Entry 7VCF (electron microscopy, 2.50 A resolution); this record covers chains A and B of the 15 polymer chains in the assembly.

== Chain A ==
Protein: Tic214
From: Chlamydomonas reinhardtii
Reference sequence: P36495 (YCF78_CHLRE); numbering as in UniProt (aligned over 1-1995)
Sequence (1995 residues; each row starts with the number of its first residue):
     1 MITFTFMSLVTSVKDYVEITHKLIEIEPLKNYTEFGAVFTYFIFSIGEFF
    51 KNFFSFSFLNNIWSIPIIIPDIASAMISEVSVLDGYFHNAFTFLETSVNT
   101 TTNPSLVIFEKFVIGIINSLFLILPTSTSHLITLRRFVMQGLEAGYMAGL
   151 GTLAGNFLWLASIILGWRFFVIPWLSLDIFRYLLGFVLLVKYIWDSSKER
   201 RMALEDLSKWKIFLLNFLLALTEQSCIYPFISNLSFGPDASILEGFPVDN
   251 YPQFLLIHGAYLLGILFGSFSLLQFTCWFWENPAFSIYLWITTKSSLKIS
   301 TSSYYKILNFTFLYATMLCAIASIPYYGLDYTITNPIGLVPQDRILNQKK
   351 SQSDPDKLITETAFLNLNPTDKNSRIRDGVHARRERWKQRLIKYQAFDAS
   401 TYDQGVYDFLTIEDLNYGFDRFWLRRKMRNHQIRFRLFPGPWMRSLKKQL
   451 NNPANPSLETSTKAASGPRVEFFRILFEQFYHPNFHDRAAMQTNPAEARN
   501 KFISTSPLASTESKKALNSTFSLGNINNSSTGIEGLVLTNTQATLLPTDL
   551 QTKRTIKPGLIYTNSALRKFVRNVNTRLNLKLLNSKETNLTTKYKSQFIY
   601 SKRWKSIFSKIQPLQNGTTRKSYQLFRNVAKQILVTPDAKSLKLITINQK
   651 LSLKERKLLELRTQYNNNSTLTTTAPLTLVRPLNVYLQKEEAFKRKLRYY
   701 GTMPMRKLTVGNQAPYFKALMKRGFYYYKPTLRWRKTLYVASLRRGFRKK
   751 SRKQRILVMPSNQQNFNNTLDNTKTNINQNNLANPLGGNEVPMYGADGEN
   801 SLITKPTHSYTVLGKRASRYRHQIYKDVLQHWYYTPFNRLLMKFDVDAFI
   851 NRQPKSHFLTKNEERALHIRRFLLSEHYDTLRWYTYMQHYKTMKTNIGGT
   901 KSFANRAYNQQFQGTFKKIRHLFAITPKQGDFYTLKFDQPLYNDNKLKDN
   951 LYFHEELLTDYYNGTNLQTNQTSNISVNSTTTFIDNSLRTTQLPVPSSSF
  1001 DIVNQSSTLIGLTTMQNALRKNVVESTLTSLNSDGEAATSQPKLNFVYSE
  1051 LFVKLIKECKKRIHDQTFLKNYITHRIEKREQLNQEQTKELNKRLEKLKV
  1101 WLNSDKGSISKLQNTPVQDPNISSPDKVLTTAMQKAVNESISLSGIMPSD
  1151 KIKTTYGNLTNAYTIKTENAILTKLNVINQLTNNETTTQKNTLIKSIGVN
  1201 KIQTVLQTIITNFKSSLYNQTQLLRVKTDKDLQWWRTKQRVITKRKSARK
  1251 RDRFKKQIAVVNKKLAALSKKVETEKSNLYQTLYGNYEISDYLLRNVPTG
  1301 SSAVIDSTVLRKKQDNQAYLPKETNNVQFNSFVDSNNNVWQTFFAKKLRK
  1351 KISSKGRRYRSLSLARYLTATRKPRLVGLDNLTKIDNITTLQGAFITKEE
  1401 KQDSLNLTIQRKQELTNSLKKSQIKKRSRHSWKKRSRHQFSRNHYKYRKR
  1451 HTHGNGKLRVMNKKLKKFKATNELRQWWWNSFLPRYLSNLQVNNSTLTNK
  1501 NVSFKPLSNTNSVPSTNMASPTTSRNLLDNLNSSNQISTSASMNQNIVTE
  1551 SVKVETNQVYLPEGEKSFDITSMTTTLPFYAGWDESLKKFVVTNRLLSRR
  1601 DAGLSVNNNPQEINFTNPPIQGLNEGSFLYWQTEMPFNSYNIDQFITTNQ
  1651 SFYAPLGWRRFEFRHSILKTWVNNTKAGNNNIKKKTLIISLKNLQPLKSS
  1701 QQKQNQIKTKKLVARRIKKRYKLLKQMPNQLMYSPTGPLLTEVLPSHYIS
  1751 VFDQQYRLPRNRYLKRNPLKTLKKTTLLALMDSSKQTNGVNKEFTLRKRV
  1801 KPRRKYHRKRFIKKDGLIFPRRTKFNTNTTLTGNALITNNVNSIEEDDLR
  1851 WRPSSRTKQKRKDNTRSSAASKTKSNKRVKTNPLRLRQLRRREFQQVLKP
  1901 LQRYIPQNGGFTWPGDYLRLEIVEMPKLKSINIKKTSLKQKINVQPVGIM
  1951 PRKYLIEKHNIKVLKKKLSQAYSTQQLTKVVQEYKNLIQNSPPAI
Disordered / not traced: 1-7, 97-103, 433-466, 489-534, 587-596, 669-677, 760-800, 982-1044, 1107-1124, 1183-1223, 1264-1346, 1492-1565, 1675-1684, 1829-1846, 1856-1887, 1990-1995
Modified positions: Thr1795 (phosphothreonine; TPO)
Residues lining bound ligands: inositol hexakisphosphate (IHP): Trp1235, Lys1238, Ile1242, Tyr1359, Lys1457, Val1460, Lys1464, Ile1689, Ser1690, Leu1691, Lys1692

== Chain B ==
Protein: Toc75
From: Chlamydomonas reinhardtii
Reference sequence: A8IE32 (A8IE32_CHLRE); residues 1-798 here = UniProt positions 1-798
Sequence (798 residues; numbered 1 to 798; the number before each row is that of its first residue):
     1 MQGLKATPGLRASSGRPTLRTARTALVVRAHASQPSSSNHAEQQECSSSG
    51 SGVSVNQPSALGRLGKFGLSSALSAFVLVPNFGGFGGNGGNRGGGGGGGG
   101 GGGSGGQGQPDGGLPLPLYELAEESSDEKEKQQKDDKRNWKNLVTDSEDL
   151 EEKPGERSGTNRCVEIVIEGWPDVGNLPTADELKDLLTVQEGHIFEKQDL
   201 LDDRRKLEIQYEDYIAEVEIRTEYVDGKSNHQRVVYKFTPHQFRGINAID
   251 IKGAALMPASEVERICNECLPKQPYMVDIAVMDKVRNRIEQWYQSRGLPF
   301 CYVGFFDGMDDGILRANVTEAKIDNVSVRFVRPKLTGDSELEYSVYDEGK
   351 VVKADKIIEASGFQRGHHYHVEDGYDAMNSIFACGLLEDINIEPEQDPSD
   401 VNKINVKIRCEEVQPKSMELDLDWSFQLKNGIPSINRQSLIPGGSVEVSH
   451 ENLFGNSESATLSLSASDWRNPSADLGFSVAYSEPFYKPHTTRNAQLFNT
   501 RKTSTIFTPGGESEVPPVFVDRFGLKGWTSQITGQDNKVEHALMLQLVST
   551 LDENGQVVAKGTKVQRGYYADNGPPTTNSGNGRDLSLSYQGFFALDNVRF
   601 INGNQLGERMLFQVDQGLNPSISLPGGRKLGLSGGIYNRATASYTKFLEA
   651 PFLPKLTTEQLWKERKAPNTVVLHAKAGNALGDVAAYDYFSLGGPYSVRG
   701 YSHGEIGAARRFLELATEVRVPLKNYGLPGTAYGFVEYATDLGSGRELNG
   751 NPTEYYRKPGRGMSYGLGLKALGACRFEYARDCNAGTGTFLVNFGERF
Disordered / not traced: 1-136, 621-631
Modified positions: Ser339 (phosphoserine; SEP); Ser344 (phosphoserine; SEP)

== How chain A and chain B interact ==
Contacting residue pairs (112):
  Arg1236(A) with Ser339(B)
  Leu1364(A) with Leu341(B), hydrophobic
  Arg1366(A) with Pro333(B); Tyr343(B); Asp389(B); Glu411(B), salt bridge
  Tyr1367(A) with Glu388(B), hydrogen bond; Asp389(B)
  Leu1368(A) with Asn391(B)
  Thr1369(A) with Met378(B); Ile390(B), hydrogen bond (side chain-backbone)
  Ala1370(A) with Met378(B)
  Thr1371(A) with Met378(B); Asn379(B); Phe382(B)
  Arg1372(A) with Asn379(B), hydrogen bond (backbone-side chain)
  Ile1385(A) with Glu372(B); Tyr375(B), hydrophobic
  Asp1386(A) with Tyr375(B)
  Thr1389(A) with Glu372(B)
  Gly1393(A) with Ser295(B); Arg296(B)
  Ala1394(A) with Ser295(B); Arg296(B)
  Phe1395(A) with Ser295(B), hydrogen bond (backbone-backbone)
  Leu1405(A) with Trp662(B), hydrophobic
  Ile1409(A) with Lys663(B)
  Lys1412(A) with Trp662(B)
  Gln1413(A) with Thr658(B)
  Asn1417(A) with Arg599(B)
  Ser1418(A) with Arg599(B)
  Leu1419(A) with Gln535(B)
  Lys1420(A) with Gln535(B); Asp536(B), salt bridge; Asp596(B); Val598(B); Arg599(B)
  Gln1423(A) with Gln535(B)
  Ile1424(A) with Asp536(B); Val598(B); Phe600(B), hydrophobic
  Lys1426(A) with Ile532(B); Asp536(B); Asp596(B), salt bridge
  Ser1428(A) with Lys538(B)
  Trp1432(A) with Gly385(B); Ser457(B), hydrogen bond; Phe486(B)
  Arg1435(A) with Ser457(B), hydrogen bond (side chain-backbone); Ser459(B), hydrogen bond; Pro485(B)
  Arg1437(A) with Phe382(B); Glu388(B)
  His1438(A) with Glu388(B)
  Gln1439(A) with Glu388(B), hydrogen bond (backbone-side chain)
  Phe1440(A) with Pro333(B), hydrophobic; Leu335(B), hydrophobic; Leu341(B), hydrophobic; Glu388(B), hydrogen bond (backbone-side chain); Gln414(B)
  His1444(A) with Thr336(B); Asp338(B), hydrogen bond (side chain-backbone); Leu341(B)
  Tyr1447(A) with Leu335(B), hydrophobic; Thr336(B)
  Arg1448(A) with Gly337(B)
  Arg1450(A) with Gly337(B), hydrogen bond (side chain-backbone); Ser339(B)
  Thr1452(A) with Ser339(B)
  His1453(A) with Ser339(B)
  Gly1454(A) with Ser339(B)
  Arg1716(A) with Ile209(B); Glu212(B), salt bridge
  Ile1717(A) with Arg205(B)
  Arg1720(A) with Glu212(B), salt bridge
  Lys1722(A) with Asp213(B), salt bridge
  Leu1723(A) with Glu212(B); Asp213(B)
  Gln1726(A) with Asp213(B)
  Asn1729(A) with Phe243(B); Met309(B)
  Gln1730(A) with Ile279(B); Met282(B)
  Leu1731(A) with His241(B)
  Leu1928(A) with Gly245(B); Pro274(B); Tyr275(B), hydrogen bond (backbone-side chain)
  Lys1929(A) with Asn247(B), hydrogen bond (backbone-side chain)
  Ser1930(A) with Asn247(B); Lys272(B), hydrogen bond (side chain-backbone)
  Ile1931(A) with Asn247(B)
  Asn1932(A) with Asn247(B), hydrogen bond (backbone-side chain); Ala248(B)
  Lys1935(A) with Ala248(B); Asp250(B), salt bridge; Ile313(B)
  Leu1938(A) with Asp311(B)
  Lys1941(A) with Asp310(B), salt bridge
  Ile1942(A) with Arg244(B); Met309(B); Asp310(B), hydrogen bond (backbone-backbone)
  Val1944(A) with Arg244(B)
  Gln1945(A) with Phe243(B), hydrogen bond (side chain-backbone); Arg244(B), hydrogen bond (side chain-backbone); Gly245(B), hydrogen bond (side chain-backbone); Met309(B)
  Pro1946(A) with Arg244(B)
  Val1947(A) with Gln242(B), hydrogen bond (backbone-backbone); Arg244(B)
  Ile1949(A) with Glu217(B)
  Pro1951(A) with Glu217(B)
  Lys1953(A) with Arg204(B)
Other interface residues (no listed pair), chain A (77 interface residues in all): Arg1240, Gly1378, Leu1379, Asn1406, Leu1415, Ser1431, Ser1436, Asn1443, Lys1927, Thr1936, Ser1937, Met1950
Other interface residues (no listed pair), chain B (75 interface residues in all): Ala216, Ile246, Ile249, Met276, Gln294, Gly297, Gly312, Lys334, Asp376, Leu387, Ile392, Glu451, Ser483, Thr492, Asn597

== Summary ==
The interface between chain A and chain B involves 77 residues on one side and 75 on the other; the contacts
include 20 hydrogen bonds and 8 salt bridges. Polar pairs include Arg1366(A)-Glu411(B), Lys1420(A)-Asp536(B)
and Lys1426(A)-Asp596(B). Chain A binds inositol hexakisphosphate.
Chain A is Tic214 and chain B is Toc75, both from Chlamydomonas reinhardtii; the structure, Cryo-EM structure
of Chlamydomonas TOC-TIC supercomplex, was determined by electron microscopy.
